PDB entry 4OJ6 | X-ray diffraction, 1.80 A resolution | chains A and C of the 3 polymer chains in the assembly

[Chain A (and C)]
Name: Tailspike protein
Source organism: Escherichia phage Cba120
Notes: chain C of this document is another copy of the same molecule, construct and numbering; everything in this record applies to it too
Reference sequence: G3M189 (G3M189_9CAUD); residue numbers follow UniProt; this construct covers 1-770
Amino-acid sequence (776 residues; row label = number of the first residue in the row):
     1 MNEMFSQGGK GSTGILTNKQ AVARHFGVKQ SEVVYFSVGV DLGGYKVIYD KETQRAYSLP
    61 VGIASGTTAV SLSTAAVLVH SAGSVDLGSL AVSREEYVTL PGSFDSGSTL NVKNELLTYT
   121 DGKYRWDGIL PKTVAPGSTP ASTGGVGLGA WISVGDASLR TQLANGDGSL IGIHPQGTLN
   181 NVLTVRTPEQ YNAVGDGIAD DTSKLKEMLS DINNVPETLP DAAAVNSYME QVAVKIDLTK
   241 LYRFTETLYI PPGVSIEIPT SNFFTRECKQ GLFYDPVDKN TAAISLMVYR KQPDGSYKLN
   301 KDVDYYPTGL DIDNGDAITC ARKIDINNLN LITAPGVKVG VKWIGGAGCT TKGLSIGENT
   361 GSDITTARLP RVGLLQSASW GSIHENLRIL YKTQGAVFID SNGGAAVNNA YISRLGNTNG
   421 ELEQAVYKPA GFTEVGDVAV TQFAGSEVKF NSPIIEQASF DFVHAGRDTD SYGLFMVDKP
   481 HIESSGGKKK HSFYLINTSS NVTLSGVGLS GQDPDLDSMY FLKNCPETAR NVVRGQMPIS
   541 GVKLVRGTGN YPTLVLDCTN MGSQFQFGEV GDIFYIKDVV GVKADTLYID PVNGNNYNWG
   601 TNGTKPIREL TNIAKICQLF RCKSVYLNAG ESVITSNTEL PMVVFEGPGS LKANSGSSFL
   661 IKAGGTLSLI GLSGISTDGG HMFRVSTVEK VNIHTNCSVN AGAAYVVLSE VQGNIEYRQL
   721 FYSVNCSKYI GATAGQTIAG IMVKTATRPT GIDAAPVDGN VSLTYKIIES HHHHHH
Not modelled in the structure: 1-11, 770-776 (chain C: 1-9, 226-231, 769-776)
Sequence notes: expression tag (771-776)
Modified / non-standard residues: Mse1, Mse4 (selenomethionine); Mse208, Mse229, Mse287, Mse476, Mse519, Mse537, Mse561, Mse642, Mse682, Mse742 (selenomethionine; parent Met)
Ion coordination: Zn2+: His25 (shared with 1 residue of chain B; His25(C) of chain C)
Reported in the primary citation:
  - catalytic residues: Trp380, Tyr411, Glu456, His481, Glu483 (proposed by the authors, not directly observed)

[How chain A and chain C interact]
Pairs across the interface (137):
  Thr17(A) with Thr17(C)
  Gln20(A) with Gly14(C), hydrogen bond (side chain-backbone); Thr17(C), hydrogen bond; Asn18(C)
  Ala21(A) with Ala21(C), hydrophobic
  Arg24(A) with Asn18(C), hydrogen bond; Val22(C); His25(C); Tyr49(C), hydrogen bond; Gln54(C), hydrogen bond
  His25(A) with His25(C)
  Gly27(A) with Arg55(C), hydrogen bond (backbone-side chain); Val98(C)
  Lys29(A) with Glu52(C), hydrogen bond (side chain-backbone); Gln54(C)
  Gln30(A) with Gln54(C), hydrogen bond (backbone-side chain)
  Lys46(A) with Pro101(C)
  Val61(A) with Gly102(C)
  Ser93(A) with Thr118(C)
  Arg94(A) with Thr99(C), hydrogen bond (side chain-backbone); Leu100(C), hydrogen bond (side chain-backbone); Pro101(C); Gly102(C), hydrogen bond (side chain-backbone); Lys123(C), hydrogen bond (backbone-side chain)
  Glu95(A) with Lys123(C); Asp156(C); Ala157(C), hydrogen bond (side chain-backbone)
  Ser153(A) with Arg160(C)
  Val154(A) with Arg160(C)
  Gly155(A) with Asp156(C), hydrogen bond (backbone-side chain); Arg160(C), hydrogen bond (backbone-side chain)
  Asp156(A) with Asp156(C)
  Ser158(A) with Arg160(C), hydrogen bond
  Leu159(A) with Asp156(C); Leu159(C), hydrophobic; Arg160(C)
  Gln162(A) with Arg160(C), hydrogen bond
  Leu170(A) with Leu163(C); Ala164(C), hydrogen bond (backbone-backbone)
  Ile171(A) with Leu163(C)
  Gly172(A) with Leu163(C), hydrogen bond (backbone-backbone); Ala164(C); Gly166(C); Asp167(C); Gly168(C)
  Ile173(A) with Gly166(C), hydrogen bond (backbone-backbone); Asp167(C); Leu183(C), hydrophobic; Gln190(C)
  His174(A) with Gly166(C); Asp167(C); Gln190(C), hydrogen bond (backbone-side chain)
  Pro175(A) with Arg186(C); Gln190(C); Tyr191(C); Asp211(C)
  Gln176(A) with Gln190(C), hydrogen bond (backbone-side chain); Tyr191(C); Glu207(C), hydrogen bond
  Gly177(A) with Gln190(C)
  Leu179(A) with Leu179(C), hydrophobic
  Asn181(A) with Thr187(C), hydrogen bond (backbone-side chain); Glu189(C); Gln190(C)
  Val182(A) with Val185(C); Gln190(C)
  Thr184(A) with Asp237(C); Thr239(C)
  Glu230(A) with Lys269(C)
  Val232(A) with Gln270(C)
  Ala233(A) with Pro259(C); Thr260(C); Gln270(C), hydrogen bond (backbone-side chain)
  Val254(A) with Thr260(C)
  Ser255(A) with Pro259(C), hydrogen bond (side chain-backbone); Thr260(C)
  Lys323(A) with Thr260(C); Ser261(C); Asn262(C)
  Asp325(A) with Thr260(C); Asn328(C)
  Ala347(A) with Phe263(C)
  Gly348(A) with Phe263(C); Arg388(C), hydrogen bond (backbone-side chain)
  Thr350(A) with Asn386(C)
  Ile383(A) with Asn386(C); Asn409(C)
  Glu385(A) with Glu385(C)
  Gly403(A) with His481(C)
  Gly404(A) with Ile454(C); His481(C)
  Glu447(A) with His481(C), salt bridge; Ser505(C); Val507(C)
  Lys449(A) with Ser452(C); Lys479(C)
  Tyr472(A) with Gly506(C); Val507(C); Ile539(C), hydrophobic
  Leu474(A) with Ser505(C); Gln536(C)
  Mse476(A) with Lys479(C)
  Ser499(A) with Gln536(C); Asn560(C), hydrogen bond
  Asn501(A) with Gly535(C)
  Thr528(A) with Asn560(C); Gly562(C)
  Arg530(A) with Asn560(C)
  Asp557(A) with Cys558(C)
  Val580(A) with Cys558(C), hydrophobic; Val580(C), hydrophobic; Gly581(C)
  Val688(A) with Val644(C), hydrophobic; Thr666(C); Ser668(C); His694(C); Arg718(C), hydrogen bond (backbone-side chain)
  Glu689(A) with Thr666(C)
  Lys690(A) with Glu716(C), salt bridge
  Gln712(A) with His694(C), hydrogen bond; Asn696(C); Arg718(C), hydrogen bond (backbone-side chain); Leu720(C)
  Gly713(A) with Arg718(C)
  Asn714(A) with Asn692(C), hydrogen bond; Arg718(C)
  Gly735(A) with Leu720(C); Phe721(C)
  Gln736(A) with Leu720(C); Mse742(C); Lys744(C)
  Ile738(A) with Glu716(C); Arg718(C); Mse742(C); Tyr765(C)
  Leu763(A) with Ile767(C)
  Thr764(A) with Tyr765(C)
Interface residues without a listed pair, chain A (81 interface residues in all): Phe26, Val28, Glu96, Val234, Lys235, Gly253, Arg322, Trp380, Ala406, Asp470, Ala529, Asp578, Ser762
Interface residues without a listed pair, chain C (89 interface residues in all): Thr53, Ser106, Ile171, Thr265, Glu267, Lys352, Arg534, Asp557, Ser563, Ile670

[Summary]
Chain A and chain C form an interface of 81 and 89 residues respectively; the contacts include 32 hydrogen
bonds and 2 salt bridges. Polar contacts include Glu447(A)-His481(C), Lys690(A)-Glu716(C) and
Gln20(A)-Gly14(C). The paper reports catalytic residues Trp380(A), Tyr411(A) and Glu456(A) among others.
Chain A and chain C are both Tailspike protein (Escherichia phage Cba120); the structure, Crystal Structure of
a Putative Tailspike Protein (TSP1, orf210) from Escherichia coli O157:H7 Bacteriohage CBA120; Se-Met ..., was
determined by X-ray diffraction (same publication as 4OJ5, 4OJL, 4OJO and 4OJP).
